PDB entry 5KEN | electron microscopy, 4.30 A resolution (low resolution: residue-level contacts below are approximate; hydrogen-bond / salt-bridge calls are withheld) | chains F and H of the 16 polymer chains in the assembly

[Chain F]
Protein: Ebola surface glycoprotein, GP2
Organism: Zaire ebolavirus (strain Mayinga-76)
UniProtKB: Q05320 (VGP_EBOZM); residues 503-615 here = UniProt positions 503-615
Chain sequence (113 residues; each row starts with the number of its first residue):
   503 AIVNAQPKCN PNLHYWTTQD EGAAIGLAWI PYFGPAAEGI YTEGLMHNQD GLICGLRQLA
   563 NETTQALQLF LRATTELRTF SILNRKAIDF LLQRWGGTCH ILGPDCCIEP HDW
Construct notes: conflict T544 (Ile in Q05320)
Cystine bridges: C511-C556, C601-C608
Swiss-Prot annotation at these positions:
  - region: G524 to A539 (Fusion peptide)
  - glycosylation: N563 (N-linked (GlcNAc...) asparagine)
  - natural variant: T544 (I544T: this construct carries the variant)
  - mutagenesis: C511 (C511G: Induces GP1 secretion. Complete loss of virus capability to enter into host cell), G528 (G528R: Reduced infectivity), L529 (L529A/R: Reduced infectivity), I532 (I532A: Reduced infectivity; I532R: Almost complete loss of infectivity. No effect on transport of GP to the cell surface and incorporation onto virions), F535 (F535A: Reduced infectivity; F535R: Almost complete loss of infectivity. No effect on transport of GP to the cell surface and incorporation onto virions), G536 (G536A: Almost complete loss of infectivity. No effect on transport of GP to the cell surface and incorporation onto virions), P537 (P537R: Almost complete loss of infectivity. No effect on transport of GP to the cell surface and incorporation onto virions), C556 (C556S: Induces GP1 secretion. Complete loss of virus capability to enter into host cell), N563 (N563D: Reduced levels of expression of GP, GP1 and GP2. 20% loss of virus capability to enter into host cell), C601 (C601S: Induces GP1 secretion. Complete loss of virus capability to enter into host cell), C608 (C608G: Induces GP1 secretion. Complete loss of virus capability to enter into host cell), C609 (C609G: Induces GP1 secretion. Complete loss of virus capability to enter into host cell)
Reported in the primary citation:
  - mutagenesis - Q508R, N550A: abolished binding to c2G4
  - mutagenesis - N550A (<20% of WT activity): decreased binding to c4G7
  - mutagenesis - Q508R, D552A: abolished binding to c4G7
  - mutagenesis - D552A (30% of WT activity): decreased binding to c2G4
  - mutagenesis - E545D: unchanged binding to c2G4
  - mutagenesis - E545D (120% WT activity): increased binding to c4G7

[Chain H]
Protein: c4G7 variable Fab domain light chain
Organism: Homo sapiens
Notes: antibody fragment or engineered binder
Chain sequence (107 residues; row label = number of the first residue in the row):
     1 DIQMTQSPAS LSASVGETVT ITCRASENIY SYLAWYQQKQ GKSPQLLVYN AKTLIEGVPS
    61 RFSGSGSGTQ FSLKINSLQP EDFGSYFCQH HFGTPFTFGS GTELEIK
Cystine bridges: C23-C88

[Chain F / chain H interface]
Residue-residue contacts - 18 pairs, chain F then chain H:
  A503(F) - Y30(H)
  N506(F) - Y30(H)
  N506(F) - S31(H)
  N506(F) - Y32(H)
  N506(F) - N50(H)
  A507(F) - N50(H)
  K510(F) - Y49(H)
  K510(F) - E56(H)
  N550(F) - G93(H)
  Q551(F) - G93(H)
  Q551(F) - T94(H)
  D552(F) - F92(H)
  D552(F) - G93(H)
  G553(F) - Y32(H)
  G553(F) - F92(H)
  G553(F) - G93(H)
  C556(F) - Y32(H)
  G557(F) - Y32(H)
Interface residues without a listed pair, chain H (10 interface residues in all): H91

[Overview]
Chain F and chain H each contribute 10 residues to their interface. UniProt lists 12 mutagenesis sites on
chain F. The paper reports that Q508R and N550A of chain F abolish binding to c2G4; Q508R and D552A of chain F
abolish binding to c4G7.
Chain F is Ebola surface glycoprotein, GP2 (Zaire ebolavirus (strain Mayinga-76)) and chain H is c4G7 variable
Fab domain light chain (Homo sapiens); the structure, EBOV GP in complex with variable Fab domains of IgGs
c4G7 and c13C6, was determined by electron microscopy (same publication as 5KEM).
